PDB entry 2ATK | X-ray diffraction, 2.50 A resolution | chains A and C of the 3 polymer chains in the assembly

# Chain A
Molecule: Antibody fab fragment heavy chain
From: Mus musculus
Notes: antibody fragment or engineered binder
Sequence (219 residues; numbered 1 to 219; the number before each row is that of its first residue):
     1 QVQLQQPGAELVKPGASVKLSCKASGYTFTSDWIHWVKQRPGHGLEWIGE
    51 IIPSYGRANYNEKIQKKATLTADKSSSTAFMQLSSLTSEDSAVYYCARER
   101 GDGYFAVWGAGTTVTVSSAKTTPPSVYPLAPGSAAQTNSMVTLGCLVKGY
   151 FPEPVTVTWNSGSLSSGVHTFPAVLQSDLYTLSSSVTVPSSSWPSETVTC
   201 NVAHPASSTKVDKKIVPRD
Disulfides: Cys-22/Cys-96, Cys-145/Cys-200

# Chain C
Molecule: Voltage-gated potassium channel
From: Streptomyces lividans
Reference sequence: P0A334 (KCSA_STRLI); residues 1-124 here = UniProt positions 1-124
Sequence (124 residues; row label = number of the first residue in the row):
     1 MAPMLSGLLARLVKLLLGRHGSALHWRAAGAATVLLVIVLLAGSYLAVLA
    51 ERGAPGAQLITYPRALWWSVATATTVGYGDLYPVTLWGRCVAVVVMVAGI
   101 TSFGLVTAALATWFVGREQERRGH
Unresolved in the structure: 1-21
Sequence notes: engineered mutation Ala-2 (Pro in P0A334), Ala-71 (Glu in P0A334), Cys-90 (Leu in P0A334)
Bound ions: K+ site 1 near Thr-75 (its only coordinating residue here); K+ site 2 near Gly-77 (its only coordinating residue here); K+ site 3 near Gly-79 (its only coordinating residue here); K+ site 4 near His-124 (its only coordinating residue here)
Ligand contacts: nonan-1-ol (F09): Leu-46, Ala-50, Trp-87, Cys-90, Val-91, Val-94
Curated features (UniProtKB/Swiss-Prot):
  - motif: Thr-75 to Asp-80 (Selectivity filter)
From the paper describing this entry:
  - conformationally variable residues (loop rearrangement, side-chain flip): Tyr-62 to Tyr-82
  - binding site for K+: Tyr-78 to Gly-79

# How chain A and chain C interact
Contacting residue pairs (20; chain A residue first):
  Thr-30(A) / Tyr-45(C)  hydrogen bond (backbone-side chain)
  Ser-31(A) / Tyr-62(C)  hydrogen bond (backbone-side chain)
  Trp-33(A) / Leu-49(C)  hydrophobic
  Trp-33(A) / Arg-52(C)
  Trp-33(A) / Tyr-62(C)  hydrogen bond
  Glu-50(A) / Arg-52(C)  salt bridge
  Ile-52(A) / Tyr-45(C)
  Ile-52(A) / Leu-49(C)  hydrophobic
  Ile-52(A) / Tyr-62(C)
  Tyr-55(A) / Tyr-45(C)  hydrogen bond
  Asn-59(A) / Arg-52(C)  hydrogen bond (side chain-backbone)
  Asn-59(A) / Gly-53(C)
  Glu-62(A) / Pro-55(C)
  Glu-99(A) / Arg-52(C)  salt bridge
  Arg-100(A) / Tyr-62(C)
  Gly-101(A) / Arg-52(C)
  Gly-101(A) / Thr-61(C)
  Gly-101(A) / Tyr-62(C)  hydrogen bond (backbone-backbone)
  Asp-102(A) / Thr-61(C)
  Gly-103(A) / Thr-61(C)
Other interface residues (no listed pair), chain A (16 interface residues in all): His-35, Ser-54, Arg-57
Other interface residues (no listed pair), chain C (9 interface residues in all): Val-48, Pro-63

# In short
Chain A and chain C form an interface of 16 and 9 residues respectively, with 6 hydrogen bonds and 2 salt
bridges. Polar contacts include Glu-50(A)/Arg-52(C), Glu-99(A)/Arg-52(C) and Thr-30(A)/Tyr-45(C). Bound to
chain C: nonan-1-ol. The paper reports a binding site for K+ at Tyr-78(C); conformational variability at
Tyr-62(C).
Here chain A is Antibody fab fragment heavy chain (Mus musculus) and chain C is Voltage-gated potassium
channel (Streptomyces lividans). Entry 2ATK (Structure of a mutant KcsA K+ channel) was determined by X-ray
diffraction, deposited together with 1ZWI.
